7RRJ - chains C and G of the 4 polymer chains in the assembly; structure by X-ray diffraction, 2.20 A resolution.

== Chain C (and G) ==
Molecule: Fluorescent protein Dronpa
Organism: Echinophyllia sp. SC22
Notes: chain G of this document is another copy of the same molecule, construct and numbering; everything in this record applies to it too
Reference sequence: Q5TLG6 (Q5TLG6_9CNID); aligned to UniProt positions 3-227 over residues 3-229 (the alignment contains insertions or deletions, so no single offset holds)
Amino-acid sequence (255 residues; row label = number of the first residue in the row; note: 2 numbers in that range are skipped by the numbering (no residue carries them; nothing is unmodelled there); numbers below 1 keep their minus sign (Gly-27 is residue -27)):
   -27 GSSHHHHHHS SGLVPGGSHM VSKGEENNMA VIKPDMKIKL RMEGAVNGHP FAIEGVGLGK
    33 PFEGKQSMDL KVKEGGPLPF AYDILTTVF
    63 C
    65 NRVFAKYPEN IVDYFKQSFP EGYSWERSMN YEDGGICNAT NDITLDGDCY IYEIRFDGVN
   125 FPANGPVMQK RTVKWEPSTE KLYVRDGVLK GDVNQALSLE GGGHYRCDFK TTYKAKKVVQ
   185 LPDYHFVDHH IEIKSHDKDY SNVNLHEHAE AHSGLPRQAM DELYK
Disordered / not traced: -27 to 4, 221, 227-229 (chain G: -27 to 2, 221-229)
Sequence notes: expression tag (-27 to 2); chromophore (63, 63, 63); engineered mutation Gln159 (Met in Q5TLG6); conflict Gly218 (Glu in Q5TLG6); insertion (224-228)
Modified residues: Cys63 (chromophore; GYC)
Covalent attachments: covalent link Phe61-Cys63; covalent link Cys63-Asn65

== Interface between chain C and chain G ==
Contacting residue pairs (34):
  Glu96(C) with Arg149(G), salt bridge
  Glu140(C) with Tyr188(G)
  Pro141(C) with Phe190(G)
  Ser142(C) with Lys145(G), hydrogen bond
  Thr143(C) with Thr143(G)
  Lys145(C) with Asn158(G); Gln159(G); Ala160(G)
  Tyr147(C) with Arg170(G), hydrogen bond
  Arg149(C) with Glu96(G), salt bridge; His168(G), hydrogen bond (side chain-backbone); Arg170(G)
  Asp156(C) with Arg170(G), salt bridge
  Val157(C) with Lys145(G)
  Asn158(C) with Lys145(G), hydrogen bond (backbone-side chain); Asp156(G); Asn158(G), hydrogen bond
  Gln159(C) with Lys145(G)
  Ala160(C) with Tyr188(G)
  His168(C) with Arg149(G), hydrogen bond (backbone-side chain); Tyr188(G)
  Arg170(C) with Tyr147(G), hydrogen bond; Arg149(G); Asp156(G), salt bridge
  Tyr188(C) with Glu140(G); Ala160(G); His168(G)
  Phe190(C) with Pro141(G)
  Asp192(C) with Leu219(G)
  His193(C) with Leu219(G)
  His194(C) with Leu219(G)
  His212(C) with Leu219(G)
  Glu214(C) with Leu219(G)
  Leu219(C) with His212(G)
Also at the interface, not in a pair above, chain C (27 interface residues in all): Tyr169, Ala213, Ser217, Pro220
Also at the interface, not in a pair above, chain G (26 interface residues in all): Ser142, Val157, Lys174, Asp192, His194, Ala213, Glu214, Ser217, Gly218

== In short ==
Chain C and chain G form an interface of 27 and 26 residues respectively, with 7 hydrogen bonds and 4 salt
bridges. Among the polar pairs are Glu96(C)-Arg149(G), Asp156(C)-Arg170(G) and Ser142(C)-Lys145(G).
Chain C and chain G are both Fluorescent protein Dronpa (Echinophyllia sp. SC22); the structure, Crystal
structure of fast switching M159Q mutant of fluorescent protein Dronpa (Dronpa2), was determined by X-ray
diffraction together with 7RRH, 7RRI and 7RRK from the same study.
